6I7F - chains A and B; structure by X-ray diffraction, 1.85 A resolution.

== Chain A (and B) ==
Molecule: Dehaloperoxidase B
Organism: Amphitrite ornata
Notes: chain B of this document is another copy of the same molecule, construct and numbering; everything in this record applies to it too
UniProtKB: Q9NAV7 (Q9NAV7_9ANNE); residues 1-137 here correspond to UniProt positions 2-138 (UniProt number = residue number + 1)
Sequence (137 residues; each row starts with the number of its first residue):
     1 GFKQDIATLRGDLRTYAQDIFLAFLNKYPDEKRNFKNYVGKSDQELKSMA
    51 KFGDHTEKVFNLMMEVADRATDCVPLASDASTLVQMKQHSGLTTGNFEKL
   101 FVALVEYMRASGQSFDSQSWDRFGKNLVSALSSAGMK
Ion coordination: heme Fe near His89 (its only coordinating residue here)
Ligand contacts:
  - 2,4-dichlorophenol (5JC): Ala17, Ile20, Phe21, Phe24, Phe35, His55, Thr56, Val59, Phe60, Met63, Leu100
  - heme (HEM): Phe24, Glu31, Asn34, Phe35, Asp54, His55, Lys58, Val59, Leu62, Met63, Leu83, Met86, Gln88, His89, Leu92, Asn96, Phe97, Leu100, Phe101, Leu127
Reported in the primary citation:
  - conformationally variable residues (side-chain flip): Phe21, Phe60

== Chain A / chain B interface ==
Contacting residue pairs - 19 pairs, chain A then chain B:
  Ala7(A) - Glu65(B)
  Arg10(A) - Arg10(B)
  Arg10(A) - Asn61(B)
  Gly11(A) - Lys58(B)
  Gly11(A) - Asn61(B)
  Asp12(A) - Lys58(B)  salt bridge
  Leu13(A) - Glu57(B)
  Arg14(A) - Arg14(B)
  Arg14(A) - Glu57(B)  hydrogen bond (backbone-side chain)
  Glu57(A) - Arg14(B)
  Glu57(A) - Glu57(B)
  Lys58(A) - Asp12(B)  salt bridge
  Asn61(A) - Arg10(B)
  Asn61(A) - Gly11(B)  hydrogen bond (side chain-backbone)
  Asn61(A) - Asp12(B)
  Asn61(A) - Leu13(B)
  Glu65(A) - Ala7(B)
  Glu65(A) - Arg10(B)
  Glu65(A) - Gly11(B)  hydrogen bond (side chain-backbone)
Also at the interface, not in a pair above, chain A (12 interface residues in all): Asp68, Arg69
Also at the interface, not in a pair above, chain B (11 interface residues in all): Asp68

== In short ==
The interface between chain A and chain B involves 12 residues on one side and 11 on the other, with 3
hydrogen bonds and 2 salt bridges. Polar contacts include Asp12(A)-Lys58(B), Arg14(A)-Glu57(B) and
Asn61(A)-Gly11(B). Bound to chain A: heme and 2,4-dichlorophenol. From the paper: conformational variability
at Phe21(A) and Phe60(A).
Both chains are Dehaloperoxidase B (Amphitrite ornata). Entry 6I7F (Dehaloperoxidase B from Amphitrite ornata
- complex with 2,4-dichlorophenol) was determined by X-ray diffraction, deposited together with 6I6G, 6I7C and
6QWG.
